PDB entry 5O5P | electron microscopy, 4.10 A resolution (low resolution: residue-level contacts below are approximate; hydrogen-bond / salt-bridge calls are withheld) | chains 2 and 3 of the 4 polymer chains in the assembly

Chain 2:
Molecule: Capsid proteins, VP2
From: Human poliovirus 3
Reference sequence: Q84895 (Q84895_9ENTO); residues 1-271 here correspond to UniProt positions 70-340 (UniProt number = residue number + 69)
Amino-acid sequence (271 residues; row label = number of the first residue in the row):
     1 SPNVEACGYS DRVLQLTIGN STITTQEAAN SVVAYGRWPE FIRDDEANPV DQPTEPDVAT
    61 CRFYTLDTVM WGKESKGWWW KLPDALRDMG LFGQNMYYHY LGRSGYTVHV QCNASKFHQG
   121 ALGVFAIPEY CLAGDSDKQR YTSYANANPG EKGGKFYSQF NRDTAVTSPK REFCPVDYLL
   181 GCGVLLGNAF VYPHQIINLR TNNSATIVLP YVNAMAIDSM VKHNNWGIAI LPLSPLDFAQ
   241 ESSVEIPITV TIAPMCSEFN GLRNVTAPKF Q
Unresolved in the structure: 1-11
Sequence notes: engineered mutation Ile18 (Leu87 in Q84895), Met215 (Leu284 in Q84895), Glu241 (Asp310 in Q84895)

Chain 3:
Molecule: Capsid proteins, VP3
From: Human poliovirus 3
Reference sequence: Q84895 (Q84895_9ENTO); residues 1-238 here correspond to UniProt positions 341-578 (UniProt number = residue number + 340)
Amino-acid sequence (238 residues; row label = number of the first residue in the row):
     1 GLPVLNTPGS NQYLTSDNYQ SPCAIPEFDV TPPIDIPGEV KNMMELAEID TMIPLNLENT
    61 KRNTMDMYRV TLSDSADLSQ PILCFSLSPA SDPRLSHTML GEVLNYYTHW AGSLKFTFLF
   121 CGSMMATGKI LVAYAPPGAQ PPTSRKEAML GTHVIWDLGL QSSCTMVVPW ISNVTYRQTT
   181 QDSFTEGGYI SMFYQTRIVV PLSTPKSMSM LGFVSACNDF SVRLLRDTTH ISQSALPQ
Unresolved in the structure: 236-238
Sequence notes: engineered mutation Tyr19 (His359 in Q84895), Phe85 (Leu425 in Q84895)
Ligand contacts: 9LW (1-[5-[4-(ethoxyiminomethyl)phenoxy]-3-methyl-pentyl]-3-pyridin-4-yl-imidazol-2-one): Leu14, Ala24, Ile25

How chain 2 and chain 3 interact:
Pairs across the interface - 63 pairs, chain 2 then chain 3:
  Tyr35(2) - Gly38(3)
  Arg37(2) - Asp35(3)
  Arg37(2) - Pro37(3)
  Lys116(2) - Met124(3)
  Lys116(2) - Met125(3)
  Phe117(2) - Met125(3)
  His118(2) - Ser123(3)
  Gln119(2) - Cys121(3)
  Gln119(2) - Gly122(3)
  Gln119(2) - Pro205(3)
  Gln119(2) - Ser207(3)
  Gln119(2) - Met208(3)
  Gly120(2) - Cys121(3)
  Ala121(2) - Cys121(3)
  Asp177(2) - Met65(3)
  Tyr178(2) - Asn63(3)
  Tyr178(2) - Thr64(3)
  Tyr178(2) - Met65(3)
  Leu185(2) - Met67(3)
  Leu185(2) - Tyr68(3)
  Leu186(2) - Met65(3)
  Leu186(2) - Tyr68(3)
  Gly187(2) - Thr51(3)
  Gly187(2) - Met52(3)
  Gly187(2) - Tyr68(3)
  Asn188(2) - His97(3)
  Asn188(2) - Thr98(3)
  Asn188(2) - Met99(3)
  Phe190(2) - Ile49(3)
  Phe190(2) - Asp50(3)
  Phe190(2) - Met52(3)
  Phe190(2) - Phe213(3)
  Val191(2) - Ile49(3)
  Val191(2) - Thr51(3)
  Val191(2) - Met99(3)
  Ile196(2) - Phe213(3)
  Asn198(2) - Phe120(3)
  Asn198(2) - Cys121(3)
  Arg200(2) - Phe120(3)
  Arg200(2) - Gly122(3)
  Arg200(2) - Ser123(3)
  Arg200(2) - Met124(3)
  Arg200(2) - Ala126(3)
  Arg200(2) - Leu158(3)
  Arg200(2) - Gly159(3)
  Arg200(2) - Ser162(3)
  Tyr211(2) - Pro37(3)
  Val212(2) - Pro37(3)
  Ala214(2) - Ile34(3)
  Met215(2) - Ile34(3)
  Pro232(2) - Met65(3)
  Pro232(2) - Arg69(3)
  Leu233(2) - Met52(3)
  Leu233(2) - Arg69(3)
  Ser234(2) - Arg69(3)
  Ser234(2) - Cys121(3)
  Ser234(2) - Ser209(3)
  Pro235(2) - Arg69(3)
  Asp237(2) - Pro205(3)
  Phe238(2) - Pro205(3)
  Ala239(2) - Ser203(3)
  Ala239(2) - Thr204(3)
  Ala239(2) - Pro205(3)
Interface residues without a listed pair, chain 2 (33 interface residues in all): Thr201, Asn213, Ala216
Interface residues without a listed pair, chain 3 (38 interface residues in all): Ile36, Glu102, Leu119, Gln161

Summary:
The interface between chain 2 and chain 3 involves 33 residues on one side and 38 on the other. Ligands of
chain 3: compound 9LW.
Here chain 2 is Capsid proteins, VP2 and chain 3 is Capsid proteins, VP3, both from Human poliovirus 3. Entry
5O5P (Poliovirus type 3 (strain Saukett) stabilized virus-like particle in complex with the pocket factor
compound GPP3) was determined by electron microscopy together with 5O5B from the same study.
